7X58 - chains E and J of the 10 polymer chains in the assembly; structure by electron microscopy, 3.93 A resolution.

# Chain E
Protein: Histone H3.1
From: Homo sapiens
Reference sequence: P68431 (H31_HUMAN); residues 1-135 here correspond to UniProt positions 2-136 (UniProt number = residue number + 1)
Chain sequence (139 residues; numbered -3 to 135; the number before each row is that of its first residue; numbers below 1 keep their minus sign (Gly-3 is residue -3)):
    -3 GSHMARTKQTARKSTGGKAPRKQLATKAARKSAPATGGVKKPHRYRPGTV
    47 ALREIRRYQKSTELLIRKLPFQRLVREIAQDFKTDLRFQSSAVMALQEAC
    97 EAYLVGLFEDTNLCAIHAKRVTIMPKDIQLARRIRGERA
Disordered / not traced: -3 to 58, 135
Construct notes: expression tag (-3 to 0)
Swiss-Prot annotation at these positions:
  - modified residue: Arg2 (Asymmetric dimethylarginine), Thr3 (Phosphothreonine), Lys4 (Allysine), Gln5 (5-glutamyl dopamine), Thr6 (Phosphothreonine), Arg8 (Citrulline), Lys9 (N6,N6,N6-trimethyllysine), Ser10 (ADP-ribosylserine), Thr11 (Phosphothreonine), Lys14 (N6-(2-hydroxyisobutyryl)lysine), Arg17 (Asymmetric dimethylarginine), Lys18 (N6-(2-hydroxyisobutyryl)lysine), Lys23 (N6-(2-hydroxyisobutyryl)lysine), Arg26 (Citrulline), Lys27 (N6,N6,N6-trimethyllysine), Ser28 (ADP-ribosylserine), Lys36 (N6,N6,N6-trimethyllysine), Lys37 (N6-methyllysine), Tyr41 (Phosphotyrosine), Lys56 (N6,N6,N6-trimethyllysine) and 8 more in UniProt
  - lipidation: Lys18 (N6-decanoyllysine)

# Chain J
Molecule: Widom601 DNA RV
From: synthetic construct
Sequence (145 nucleotides; numbered -74 to 70; the number before each row is that of its first residue; numbers below 1 keep their minus sign (DA-74 is residue -74)):
   -74 ATCGATGTATATATCTGACACGTGCCTGGAGACTAGGGAGTAATCCCCTT
   -24 GGCGGTTAAAACGCGGGGGACAGCGCGTACGTGCGTTTAAGCGGTGCTAG
    26 AGCTGTCTACGACCAATTGAGCGGCCTCGGCACCGGGATTCTGAT
Disordered / not traced: -74 to -60, 62-70

# Chain E / chain J interface
Contacting residue pairs (9):
  Arg72(E) - DC-54(J)  salt bridge to the phosphate
  Arg83(E) - DA-55(J)  sugar contact
  Arg83(E) - DC-54(J)  sugar contact
  Phe84(E) - DC-54(J)  phosphate contact
  Arg116(E) - DT-34(J)  phosphate contact
  Val117(E) - DT-34(J)  hydrogen bond to the phosphate
  Thr118(E) - DG-35(J)  phosphate contact
  Thr118(E) - DT-34(J)  hydrogen bond to the phosphate
  Met120(E) - DA-33(J)  phosphate contact
Also at the interface, not in a pair above, chain E (11 interface residues in all): Gln85, Ser86, Lys115, Lys122

# Overview
Chain E and chain J form an interface of 11 and 5 residues respectively; the contacts include 2 hydrogen bonds
and 1 salt bridge. Polar contacts include Val117(E)-DT-34(J), Thr118(E)-DT-34(J) and Arg72(E)-DC-54(J).
Here chain E is Histone H3.1 (Homo sapiens) and chain J is Widom601 DNA RV (synthetic construct). Entry 7X58
(Cryo-EM structure of human subnucleosome (open form)) was determined by electron microscopy (same publication
as 7X57 and 7YOZ).
